3FA0 - chain A; structure by X-ray diffraction, 1.09 A resolution.

# Chain A
Molecule: Lysozyme
From: Enterobacteria phage T4
Notes: EC 3.2.1.17
UniProtKB: P00720 (LYS_BPT4); numbering as in UniProt (aligned over 1-162)
Amino-acid sequence (162 residues; each row starts with the number of its first residue):
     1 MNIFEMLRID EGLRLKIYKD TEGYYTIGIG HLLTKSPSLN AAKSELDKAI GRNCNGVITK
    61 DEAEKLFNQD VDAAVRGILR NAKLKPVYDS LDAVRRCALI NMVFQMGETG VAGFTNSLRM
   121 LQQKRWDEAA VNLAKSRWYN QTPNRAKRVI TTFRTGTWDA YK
Swiss-Prot annotation at these positions:
  - active site (Proton donor/acceptor): Glu-11, Asp-20
  - binding site (substrate): Leu-32, Phe-104, Ser-117, Asn-132
  - mutagenesis: Glu-11 (E11A/F/H/M/N: Complete loss of enzymatic activity; E11N: Loss of 84% of enzymatic activity; E11Q: Complete loss of activity), Asp-20 (D20A/N/S/T: Complete loss of enzymatic activity; D20C: Nearly no effet on specific enzymatic activity; D20E/Q: Loss of 99% of enzymatic activity), Thr-26 (T26E: Complete loss of activity at neutral pH; covalently bound substrate; T26H: Facilitates transglycosylation more effectively than hydrolysis; covalently bound substrate), Gly-30 (G30A: Almost complete loss of enzymatic activity; G30F: Almost complete loss of enzymatic activity. The enzyme is destabilized by 1.5 kcal/mol), Ser-117 (S117F: 10-fold decrease in enzymatic activity; S117I: 500-fold decrease in enzymatic activity; S117V: 50-fold decrease in enzymatic activity), Asn-132 (N132I: 5-fold decrease in enzymatic activity; N132M/F: 2-fold decrease in enzymatic activity)
Ion coordination: K+: Glu-11, Tyr-18
Small-molecule neighbours: 2-hydroxyethyl disulfide (HED): Ile-3, Tyr-88, Ala-93, Arg-96, Cys-97, Ile-100

# Overview
Chain A binds 2-hydroxyethyl disulfide. Glu-11 and Tyr-18 coordinate K+. From UniProt: active-site residues
Glu-11 and Asp-20, 4 substrate-binding residues and 6 mutagenesis sites.
Chain A is Lysozyme (Enterobacteria phage T4); the structure, Evaulaution at Atomic Resolution of the Role of
Strain in Destabilizing the Temperature Sensitive T4 Lysozyme ..., was determined by X-ray diffraction (same
publication as 3F8V, 3F9L and 3FAD).
